PDB entry 8OQO | X-ray diffraction, 2.60 A resolution | chains C and D of the 4 polymer chains in the assembly

[Chain C (and D)]
Protein: Putative acyltransferase Rv0859
Organism: Mycobacterium tuberculosis H37Rv
Notes: EC 2.3.1.-; chain D of this document is another copy of the same molecule, construct and numbering; everything in this record applies to it too
UniProtKB: O53871 (Y0859_MYCTU); numbering as in UniProt (aligned over 1-403)
Sequence (403 residues; row label = number of the first residue in the row):
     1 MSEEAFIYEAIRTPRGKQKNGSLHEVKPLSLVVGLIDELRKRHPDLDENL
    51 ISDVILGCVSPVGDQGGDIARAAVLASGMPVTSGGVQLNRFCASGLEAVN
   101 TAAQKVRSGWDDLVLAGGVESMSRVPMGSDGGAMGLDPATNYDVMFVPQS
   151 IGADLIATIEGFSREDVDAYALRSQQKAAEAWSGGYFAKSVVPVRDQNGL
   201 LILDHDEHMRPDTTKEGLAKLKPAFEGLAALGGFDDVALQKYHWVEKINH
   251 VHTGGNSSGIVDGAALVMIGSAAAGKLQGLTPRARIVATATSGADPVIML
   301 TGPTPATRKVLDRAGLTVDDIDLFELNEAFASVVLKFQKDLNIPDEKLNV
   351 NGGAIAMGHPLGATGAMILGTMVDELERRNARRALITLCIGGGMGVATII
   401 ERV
Disordered / not traced: 1, 225-230 (chain D: 225-230, 294-296)
Ligand contacts: pyridine-3-sulfonic acid (VXH): T158, I159, W244, V245, E246, K247

[Chain C / chain D interface]
Contacting residue pairs - 113 pairs, chain C then chain D:
  S2(C) - M1(D)
  K27(C) - L136(D)  hydrogen bond (side chain-backbone)
  K27(C) - D137(D)
  L29(C) - T140(D)
  S52(C) - T291(D)
  D53(C) - R90(D)  salt bridge
  P61(C) - P61(D)  hydrophobic
  P61(C) - D130(D)
  V62(C) - V62(D)  hydrophobic
  V62(C) - D130(D)
  G63(C) - D130(D)  hydrogen bond (backbone-backbone)
  G63(C) - G132(D)  hydrogen bond (backbone-backbone)
  G63(C) - A133(D)
  G63(C) - L136(D)
  D64(C) - A133(D)
  D64(C) - L136(D)
  G66(C) - D130(D)
  G66(C) - G132(D)
  G66(C) - A133(D)  hydrogen bond (backbone-backbone)
  G67(C) - F91(D)
  G67(C) - D130(D)  hydrogen bond (backbone-side chain)
  G67(C) - G132(D)
  D68(C) - N89(D)
  D68(C) - R90(D)
  D68(C) - F91(D)
  D68(C) - M394(D)
  R71(C) - G392(D)  hydrogen bond (side chain-backbone)
  R71(C) - G393(D)
  R71(C) - M394(D)
  A72(C) - M134(D)  hydrophobic
  L75(C) - M134(D)  hydrophobic
  L75(C) - V144(D)
  L75(C) - G392(D)
  A76(C) - T140(D)
  A76(C) - V144(D)  hydrophobic
  V81(C) - G393(D)
  T82(C) - G293(D)
  G84(C) - R90(D)
  G84(C) - M394(D)
  G85(C) - R90(D)
  G85(C) - M394(D)
  V86(C) - N89(D)
  V86(C) - R90(D)
  Q87(C) - Q87(D)  hydrogen bond
  Q87(C) - L88(D)
  Q87(C) - N89(D)  hydrogen bond (backbone-backbone)
  L88(C) - Q87(D)
  N89(C) - D68(D)
  N89(C) - V86(D)
  N89(C) - Q87(D)  hydrogen bond (backbone-backbone)
  R90(C) - D53(D)  salt bridge
  R90(C) - D68(D)
  R90(C) - G84(D)
  R90(C) - G85(D)
  F91(C) - G67(D)
  F91(C) - D68(D)
  E97(C) - K105(D)  salt bridge
  T101(C) - T101(D)
  T101(C) - K105(D)
  Q104(C) - Q104(D)
  Q104(C) - K105(D)  hydrogen bond
  Q104(C) - S108(D)  hydrogen bond
  Q104(C) - W110(D)
  Q104(C) - D111(D)  hydrogen bond
  K105(C) - E97(D)  salt bridge
  K105(C) - T101(D)  hydrogen bond
  K105(C) - Q104(D)  hydrogen bond
  R107(C) - M1(D)  hydrogen bond (backbone-backbone)
  R107(C) - S108(D)  hydrogen bond (side chain-backbone)
  R107(C) - W110(D)
  S108(C) - M1(D)
  S108(C) - Q104(D)  hydrogen bond
  S108(C) - R107(D)  hydrogen bond (backbone-side chain)
  W110(C) - Q104(D)
  W110(C) - R107(D)
  W110(C) - V287(D)
  W110(C) - A288(D)  hydrophobic
  W110(C) - T289(D)
  W110(C) - R313(D)  hydrogen bond (backbone-side chain)
  D111(C) - Q104(D)  hydrogen bond
  D111(C) - T291(D)
  D130(C) - P61(D)
  D130(C) - V62(D)
  D130(C) - G63(D)  hydrogen bond (backbone-backbone)
  D130(C) - G66(D)
  D130(C) - G67(D)  hydrogen bond (side chain-backbone)
  G132(C) - G63(D)  hydrogen bond (backbone-backbone)
  G132(C) - G66(D)
  G132(C) - G67(D)
  A133(C) - L29(D)  hydrophobic
  A133(C) - G66(D)
  M134(C) - G67(D)
  M134(C) - A72(D)  hydrophobic
  M134(C) - L75(D)  hydrophobic
  L136(C) - K27(D)  hydrogen bond (backbone-side chain)
  D137(C) - K27(D)  salt bridge
  T140(C) - L29(D)
  V287(C) - W110(D)
  A288(C) - W110(D)  hydrophobic
  T289(C) - W110(D)
  T291(C) - S52(D)
  G293(C) - T82(D)
  A294(C) - V81(D)
  P296(C) - V81(D)
  R313(C) - W110(D)  hydrogen bond (side chain-backbone)
  G392(C) - R71(D)  hydrogen bond (backbone-side chain)
  G392(C) - L75(D)
  G393(C) - R71(D)  hydrogen bond (backbone-side chain)
  G393(C) - V81(D)
  M394(C) - D68(D)
  M394(C) - R71(D)
  M394(C) - G84(D)
  M394(C) - G85(D)
Interface residues without a listed pair, chain C (60 interface residues in all): I69, G109, G131, V144, I286, S292, D295, K309
Interface residues without a listed pair, chain D (57 interface residues in all): S2, D64, A76, G109, G131, I286, S292, K309

[Overview]
The interface between chain C and chain D involves 60 residues on one side and 57 on the other, with 27
hydrogen bonds and 5 salt bridges. Polar contacts include D53(C)-R90(D), E97(C)-K105(D) and D137(C)-K27(D).
Bound to chain C: pyridine-3-sulfonic acid.
Chain C and chain D are both Putative acyltransferase Rv0859 (Mycobacterium tuberculosis H37Rv); the
structure, Structure of Mycobacterium tuberculosis beta-oxidation trifunctional enzyme in complex with
Fragment-M-49, was determined by X-ray diffraction together with 8OPU, 8OPV, 8OPW, 8OPX, 8OPY, 8OQL and 10
further entries from the same study.
